PDB entry 5JFU | X-ray diffraction, 1.70 A resolution | chains A and B

Chain A (and B):
Molecule: Protease
Source organism: Human immunodeficiency virus 1
Notes: chain B of this document is another copy of the same molecule, construct and numbering; everything in this record applies to it too
UniProt: C8B467 (C8B467_9HIV1); residue numbers follow UniProt; this construct covers 1-99
Amino-acid sequence (99 residues; numbered 1 to 99; the number before each row is that of its first residue):
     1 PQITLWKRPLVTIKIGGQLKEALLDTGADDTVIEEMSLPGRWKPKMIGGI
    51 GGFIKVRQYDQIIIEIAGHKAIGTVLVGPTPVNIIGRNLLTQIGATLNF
Sequence notes: engineered mutation K7 (Gln in C8B467), I33 (Leu in C8B467), I63 (Leu in C8B467), A67 (Cys in C8B467), A95 (Cys in C8B467)
Residues lining bound ligands: 6KQ ((3R,3aS,6aR)-hexahydrofuro[2,3-b]furan-3-yl {(2S,3R)-4-{benzyl[(4-methoxyphenyl)sulfonyl]amino}-3-hydroxy-1-[(3R,5R,7R)-tricyclo[3.3.1.1~3,7~]decan-1-yl]butan-2-yl}carbamate): R8, D25, G27, A28, D29, D30, V32, I47, G48, G49, I50, T80, P81, V82, I84
Reported in the primary citation:
  - binding site for 6KQ: D25, G49, T80, P81, I84

Chain A / chain B interface:
Contacting residue pairs (95):
  P1(A) with L97(B); N98(B); F99(B), hydrogen bond (backbone-backbone)
  Q2(A) with T96(B), hydrogen bond; L97(B); N98(B), hydrogen bond
  I3(A) with T96(B); L97(B), hydrogen bond (backbone-backbone); F99(B), hydrophobic
  L5(A) with R87(B), hydrogen bond (backbone-side chain); L90(B), hydrophobic; T91(B); A95(B)
  W6(A) with R87(B), hydrogen bond (backbone-side chain); T91(B)
  K7(A) with R87(B)
  R8(A) with D29(B), salt bridge; R87(B)
  P9(A) with T26(B); R87(B)
  L23(A) with G27(B)
  L24(A) with T26(B), hydrogen bond (backbone-side chain); L97(B), hydrophobic; F99(B), hydrophobic
  D25(A) with D25(B); T26(B); G27(B), hydrogen bond (side chain-backbone)
  T26(A) with L5(B); P9(B); L24(B), hydrogen bond (side chain-backbone); D25(B); T26(B), hydrogen bond (backbone-side chain); L97(B)
  G27(A) with L23(B); D25(B), hydrogen bond (backbone-side chain)
  D29(A) with R8(B), salt bridge
  G48(A) with I50(B)
  G49(A) with I50(B); P81(B)
  I50(A) with I47(B), hydrophobic; G49(B); I50(B), hydrogen bond (backbone-backbone); G51(B), hydrogen bond (backbone-backbone); G52(B); I54(B), hydrophobic; T80(B); P81(B); I84(B), hydrophobic
  G51(A) with G51(B); G52(B); I54(B)
  G52(A) with I50(B); G51(B)
  I54(A) with I50(B)
  A67(A) with F99(B), hydrophobic
  H69(A) with F99(B)
  R87(A) with L5(B), hydrogen bond (side chain-backbone); W6(B), hydrogen bond (side chain-backbone); K7(B); R8(B); P9(B)
  L90(A) with L5(B), hydrophobic
  T91(A) with L5(B); W6(B)
  Q92(A) with W6(B)
  I93(A) with F99(B)
  G94(A) with N98(B); F99(B)
  A95(A) with L5(B); N98(B); F99(B), hydrophobic
  T96(A) with Q2(B), hydrogen bond; I3(B); T96(B); L97(B); N98(B), hydrogen bond (backbone-backbone)
  L97(A) with P1(B); Q2(B); I3(B), hydrogen bond (backbone-backbone); L24(B), hydrophobic; T26(B); T96(B)
  N98(A) with P1(B); Q2(B), hydrogen bond; G94(B); A95(B); T96(B), hydrogen bond (backbone-backbone); N98(B), hydrogen bond
  F99(A) with P1(B), hydrogen bond (backbone-backbone); I3(B), hydrophobic; L24(B), hydrophobic; H69(B); I93(B); G94(B); A95(B), hydrophobic
Other interface residues (no listed pair), chain A (37 interface residues in all): T4, I47, F53, T80
Other interface residues (no listed pair), chain B (37 interface residues in all): T4, V32, A67

Overview:
The chain A/chain B interface involves 37 residues from each chain, with 22 hydrogen bonds and 2 salt bridges.
Polar contacts include R8(A)-D29(B), Q2(A)-T96(B) and Q2(A)-N98(B). Bound to chain A: compound 6KQ. From the
paper: a binding site for 6KQ at D25(A), G49(A) and T80(A) among others.
Both chains are Protease (Human immunodeficiency virus 1). Entry 5JFU (HIV-1 wild Type protease with
GRL-007-14A (a Adamantane P1-Ligand with bis-THF in P2 and benzylamine in ...) was determined by X-ray
diffraction together with 5JFP and 5JG1 from the same study.
